Entry 4IK1 (X-ray diffraction, 2.00 A resolution); this record covers chain A.

== Chain A ==
Protein: RCaMP, Green fluorescent protein
Source organism: Entacmaea quadricolor
UniProt: chimeric construct of K4DIE3, P42212: residues 11-58 from K4DIE3 (K4DIE3_ENTQU) positions 1-48 (UniProt number = residue number - 10); residues 61-150 from P42212 positions 149-238 (UniProt number = residue number + 88); residues 159-301 from P42212 positions 2-144 (UniProt number = residue number - 157); residues 302-450 from K4DIE3 (K4DIE3_ENTQU) positions 284-432 (UniProt number = residue number - 18)
Sequence (448 residues; numbered 1 to 450; 2 numbers in that range are skipped by the numbering (no residue carries them; nothing is unmodelled there); the number before each row is that of its first residue):
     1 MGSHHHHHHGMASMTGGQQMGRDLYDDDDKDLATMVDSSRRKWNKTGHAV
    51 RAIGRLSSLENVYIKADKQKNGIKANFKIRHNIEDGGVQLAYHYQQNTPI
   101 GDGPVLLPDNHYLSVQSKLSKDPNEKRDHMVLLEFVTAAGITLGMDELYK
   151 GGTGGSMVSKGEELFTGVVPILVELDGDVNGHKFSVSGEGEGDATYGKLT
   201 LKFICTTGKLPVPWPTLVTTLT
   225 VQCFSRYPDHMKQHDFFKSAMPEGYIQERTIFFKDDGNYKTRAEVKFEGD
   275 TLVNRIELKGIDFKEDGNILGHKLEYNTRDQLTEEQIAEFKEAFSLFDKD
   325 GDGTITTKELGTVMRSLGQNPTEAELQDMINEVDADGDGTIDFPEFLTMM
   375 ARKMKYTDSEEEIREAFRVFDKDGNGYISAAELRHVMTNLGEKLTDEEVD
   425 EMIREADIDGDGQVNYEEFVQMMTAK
Not modelled in the structure: 1-39, 144-158, 449-450
Covalent attachments: covalent link T222-V225
Modified positions: T222 ({2-[(1R,2R)-1-amino-2-hydroxypropyl]-4-(4-hydroxybenzylidene)-5-oxo-4,5-dihydro-1H-imidazol-1-yl}acetic acid; CRO)
Differences from the reference sequence: expression tag (1-10); linker (59-60, 151-158); engineered mutation K65 (Met153 in P42212), A75 (Val163 in P42212), G87 (Ser175 in P42212), Y92 (Asp180 in P42212), V115 (Thr203 in P42212), K118 (Ala206 in P42212), L143 (His231 in P42212), L221 (Phe64 in P42212), I250 (Val93 in P42212), T372 (Ile354 in K4DIE3), Y380 (Asp362 in K4DIE3); chromophore (222, 222, 222)
Ion coordination: Ca2+ site 1: D322, D324, D326, T328, E333; Ca2+ site 2: D358, D360, D362, T364, E369; Ca2+ site 3: D395, D397, N399, Y401, E406; Ca2+ site 4: D431, D433, D435, Q437, E442
What the authors report for this chain:
  - contacts within the chain: S117-Y380 (water-mediated contact)
  - mutagenesis - V115T: decreased binding to Ca2+

== In short ==
D322, D324, D326, T328 and E333 form the Ca2+ site 1. D358, D360, D362, T364 and E369 form the Ca2+ site 2.
From the paper: V115T reduces binding to Ca2+; contacts within the chain involving Y380 and S117.
Chain A is RCaMP, Green fluorescent protein (Entacmaea quadricolor); the structure, High resolution structure
of GCaMPJ at pH 8.5, was determined by X-ray diffraction (same publication as 4IK4, 4IK8, 4IK3, 4IK5 and
4IK9).
